PDB entry 3RDK | X-ray diffraction, 1.49 A resolution | chain A

== Chain A ==
Name: Endo-1,4-beta-xylanase
Source organism: Paenibacillus sp. JDR-2
Notes: EC 3.2.1.8; fragment: catalytic domain
Reference sequence: C6CRV0 (C6CRV0_PAESJ); residues 5-338 here correspond to UniProt positions 518-851 (UniProt number = residue number + 513)
Sequence (341 residues; numbered 1 to 341; the number before each row is that of its first residue):
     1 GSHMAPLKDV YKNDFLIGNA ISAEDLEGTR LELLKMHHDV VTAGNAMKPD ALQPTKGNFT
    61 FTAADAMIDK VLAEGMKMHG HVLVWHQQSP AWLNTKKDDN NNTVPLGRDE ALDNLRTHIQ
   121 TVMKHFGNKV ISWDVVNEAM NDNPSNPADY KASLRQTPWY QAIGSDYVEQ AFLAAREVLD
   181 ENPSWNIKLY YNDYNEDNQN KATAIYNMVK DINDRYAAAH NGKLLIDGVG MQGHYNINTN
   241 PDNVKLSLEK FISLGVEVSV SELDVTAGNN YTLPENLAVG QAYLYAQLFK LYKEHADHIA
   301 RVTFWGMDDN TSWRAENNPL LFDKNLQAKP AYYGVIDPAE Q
Unresolved in the structure: 1-4, 338-341
Differences from the reference sequence: expression tag (1-4, 339-341)
Metal / ion sites: Mg2+: I21 (together with glycerol)

== In short ==
Chain A is Endo-1,4-beta-xylanase (Paenibacillus sp. JDR-2); the structure, Protein crystal structure of
xylanase A1 of Paenibacillus sp. JDR-2, was determined by X-ray diffraction together with 3RO8 and 4E4P from
the same study.
